6JHQ - chains B and C of the 5 polymer chains in the assembly; structure by electron microscopy, 3.90 A resolution.

[Chain B]
Molecule: VP2
Source organism: Human hepatitis A virus Hu/Australia/HM175/1976
Amino-acid sequence (222 residues; numbered 1 to 222; the number before each row is that of its first residue):
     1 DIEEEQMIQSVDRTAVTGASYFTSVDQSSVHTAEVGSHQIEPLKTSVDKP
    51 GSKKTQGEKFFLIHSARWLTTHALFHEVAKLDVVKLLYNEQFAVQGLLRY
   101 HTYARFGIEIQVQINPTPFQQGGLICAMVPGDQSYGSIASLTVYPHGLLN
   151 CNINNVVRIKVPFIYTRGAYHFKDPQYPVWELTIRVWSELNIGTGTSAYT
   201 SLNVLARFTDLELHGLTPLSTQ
Unresolved in the structure: 1-4, 221-222

[Chain C]
Molecule: VP3
Source organism: Human hepatitis A virus Hu/Australia/HM175/1976
Amino-acid sequence (246 residues; each row starts with the number of its first residue):
     1 MMRNETRVSTTENVVNLSNYEDARAKMSFALDQEDWKSDPSQGGGIKITH
    51 FTTWTSIPTLAAQFPFNASDSVGQQIKVIPVDPYFFQMTNTNPDQKCITA
   101 LASICQMFCFWRGDLVFDFQVFPTKYHSGRLLFCFVPGNELIDVTGITLK
   151 QATTAPCAVMDIAGVQSTLRFRVPWISDTPYRVNRYTKEAHQKGEYTAIG
   201 KLIVYCYNRLTSPSNVAHHVRVNVYLSAINLECFAPLYHAMDVTTQ

[Chain B / chain C interface]
Residue-residue contacts - 28 pairs, chain B then chain C:
  Arg-105(B) / Ser-41(C)
  Gln-121(B) / Thr-124(C)
  Gln-121(B) / Ala-217(C)
  Gln-121(B) / His-219(C)
  Ser-137(B) / Cys-97(C)
  Ser-137(B) / Ile-98(C)  hydrogen bond (side chain-backbone)
  Ile-138(B) / Gln-95(C)
  Ala-139(B) / Leu-60(C)
  Ala-139(B) / Cys-97(C)  hydrophobic
  Ser-140(B) / Thr-59(C)
  Ser-140(B) / Ile-98(C)  hydrogen bond (side chain-backbone)
  Ser-140(B) / Thr-99(C)
  Ser-140(B) / Ala-100(C)
  Thr-142(B) / Pro-58(C)  hydrogen bond (side chain-backbone)
  Thr-142(B) / Thr-59(C)
  Asn-150(B) / Phe-122(C)
  Asn-152(B) / Pro-123(C)
  Asn-152(B) / Thr-124(C)
  Asn-152(B) / Lys-125(C)  hydrogen bond (backbone-side chain)
  Phe-163(B) / Gln-42(C)
  Ile-164(B) / Gln-42(C)
  Ile-164(B) / Gly-43(C)
  Tyr-165(B) / Gln-42(C)
  Arg-167(B) / Gln-42(C)
  Trp-187(B) / Leu-60(C)  hydrophobic
  Trp-187(B) / Asn-223(C)
  Trp-187(B) / Tyr-225(C)
  Asn-191(B) / Arg-221(C)  hydrogen bond
Also at the interface, not in a pair above, chain B (24 interface residues in all): Phe-75, Phe-119, Gln-120, Tyr-135, Val-143, Leu-148, Gly-168, Ser-188, Glu-189
Also at the interface, not in a pair above, chain C (25 interface residues in all): Gly-44, Ile-57, Thr-89, Asn-90, Asn-215

[Summary]
24 residues of chain B and 25 residues of chain C are in contact; the contacts include 5 hydrogen bonds. Among
the polar pairs are Ser-137(B)/Ile-98(C), Ser-140(B)/Ile-98(C) and Thr-142(B)/Pro-58(C).
Here chain B is VP2 and chain C is VP3, both from Human hepatitis A virus Hu/Australia/HM175/1976. Entry 6JHQ
(The cryo-EM structure of HAV bound to a neutralizing antibody-F4) was determined by electron microscopy (same
publication as 6JHR, 6JHS and 6JHT).
